7YI0 - chains B and C of the 6 polymer chains in the assembly; structure by electron microscopy, 3.20 A resolution.

== Chain B ==
Protein: Histone deacetylase RPD3
From: Saccharomyces cerevisiae S288C
Notes: EC 3.5.1.98
UniProt: P32561 (RPD3_YEAST); residues 1-433 here = UniProt positions 1-433
Amino-acid sequence (433 residues; each row starts with the number of its first residue):
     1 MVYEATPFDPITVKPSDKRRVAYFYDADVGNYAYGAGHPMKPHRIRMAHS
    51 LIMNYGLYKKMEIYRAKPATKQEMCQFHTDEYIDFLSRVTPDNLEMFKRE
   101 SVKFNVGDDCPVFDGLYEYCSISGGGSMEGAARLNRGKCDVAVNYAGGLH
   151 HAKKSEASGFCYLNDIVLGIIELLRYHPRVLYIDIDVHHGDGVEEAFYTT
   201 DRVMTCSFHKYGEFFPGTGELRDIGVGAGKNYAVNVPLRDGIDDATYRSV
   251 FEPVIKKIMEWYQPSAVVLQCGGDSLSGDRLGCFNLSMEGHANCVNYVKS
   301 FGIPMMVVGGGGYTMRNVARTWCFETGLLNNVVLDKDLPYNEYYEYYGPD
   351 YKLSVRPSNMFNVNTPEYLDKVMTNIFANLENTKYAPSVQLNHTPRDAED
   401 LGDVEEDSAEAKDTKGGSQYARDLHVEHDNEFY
Disordered / not traced: 1-16, 385-433
Curated features (UniProtKB/Swiss-Prot):
  - motif: Arg320 to Tyr340 (ESA1-RPD3 motif)
  - active site: His151
  - modified residue: Thr394 (Phosphothreonine), Ser408 (Phosphoserine)

== Chain C ==
Protein: Chromatin modification-related protein EAF3
From: Saccharomyces cerevisiae S288C
UniProt: Q12432 (EAF3_YEAST); numbering as in UniProt (aligned over 1-401)
Amino-acid sequence (401 residues; numbered 1 to 401; the number before each row is that of its first residue):
     1 MVDLEQEFALGGRCLAFHGPLMYEAKILKIWDPSSKMYTSIPNDKPGGSS
    51 QATKEIKPQKLGEDESIPEEIINGKCFFIHYQGWKSSWDEWVGYDRIRAY
   101 NEENIAMKKRLANEAKEAKKSLLEQQKKKKLSTSLGGPSNGGKRKGDSRS
   151 NASISKSTSQSFLTSSVSGRKSGRSSANSLHPGSSLRSSSDQNGNDDRRR
   201 SSSLSPNMLHHIAGYPTPKISLQIPIKLKSVLVDDWEYVTKDKKICRLPA
   251 DVTVEMVLNKYEHEVSQELESPGSQSQLSEYCAGLKLYFDKCLGNMLLYR
   301 LERLQYDELLKKSSKDQKPLVPIRIYGAIHLLRLISVLPELISSTTMDLQ
   351 SCQLLIKQTEDFLVWLLMHVDEYFNDKDPNRSDDALYVNTSSQYEGVALG
   401 M
Disordered / not traced: 1-219
Curated features (UniProtKB/Swiss-Prot):
  - modified residue: Ser201 (Phosphoserine)

== Interface between chain B and chain C ==
Residue-residue contacts (8):
  Arg99(B) with Val397(C); Met401(C)
  Val102(B) with Gly396(C)
  Lys103(B) with Gln393(C); Val397(C)
  Ser155(B) with Gln393(C)
  Glu156(B) with Ser392(C); Gln393(C)
Interface residues without a listed pair, chain B (6 interface residues in all): Lys98
Interface residues without a listed pair, chain C (7 interface residues in all): Leu304, Gly400

== Summary ==
The interface between chain B and chain C involves 6 residues on one side and 7 on the other. From UniProt:
active-site residue His151(B) on chain B.
Here chain B is Histone deacetylase RPD3 and chain C is Chromatin modification-related protein EAF3, both from
Saccharomyces cerevisiae S288C. Entry 7YI0 (Cryo-EM structure of Rpd3S complex) was determined by electron
microscopy together with 7YI1, 7YI2, 7YI3, 7YI4 and 7YI5 from the same study.
